8GAO - chains B and G of the 10 polymer chains in the assembly; structure by electron microscopy, 4.10 A resolution (low resolution: residue-level contacts below are approximate; hydrogen-bond / salt-bridge calls are withheld).

Chain B:
Name: DnaB-like replicative helicase
Source organism: Escherichia phage T4
Notes: EC 3.6.4.-
UniProt: P04530 (HELIC_BPT4); residue numbers follow UniProt; this construct covers 1-432
Sequence (432 residues; row label = number of the first residue in the row):
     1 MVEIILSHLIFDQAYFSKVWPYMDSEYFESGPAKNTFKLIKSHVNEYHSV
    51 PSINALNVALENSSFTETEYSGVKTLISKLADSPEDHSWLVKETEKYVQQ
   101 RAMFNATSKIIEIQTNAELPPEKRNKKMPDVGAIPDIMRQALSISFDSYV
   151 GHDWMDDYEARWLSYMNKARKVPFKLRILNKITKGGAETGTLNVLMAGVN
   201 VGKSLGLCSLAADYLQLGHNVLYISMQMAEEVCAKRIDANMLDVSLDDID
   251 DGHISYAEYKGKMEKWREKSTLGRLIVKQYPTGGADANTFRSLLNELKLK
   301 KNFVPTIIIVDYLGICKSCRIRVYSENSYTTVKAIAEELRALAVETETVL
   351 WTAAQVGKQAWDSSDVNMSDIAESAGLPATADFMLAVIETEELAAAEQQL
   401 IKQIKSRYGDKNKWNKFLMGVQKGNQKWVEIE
Construct notes: engineered mutation Gln227 (Glu in P04530)
Ion coordination: Mg2+: Gln227 (together with ATP-gamma-S)
Residues lining bound ligands:
  - ATP-gamma-S (AGS; phosphothiophosphoric acid-adenylate ester), molecule 1: Gly198, Val199, Asn200, Val201, Gly202, Lys203, Ser204, Leu205, Gln227, Arg236, Leu246, Asp247, Asp250, Tyr312, Lys423, Gln426
  - ATP-gamma-S (AGS), molecule 2: Pro378, Ala379, Lys405, Ser406, Arg407, Tyr408, Gly409, Asp410, Lys411
Swiss-Prot annotation at these positions:
  - binding site (ATP): Ala197 to Ser204
  - mutagenesis: Leu192 (L192Q: Partially suppresses phage growth inhibition by extra copies of bacterial AbpA-AbpB), Asp213 (D213Y: Partially suppresses phage growth inhibition by extra copies of bacterial AbpA-AbpB)

Chain G:
Name: DNA primase
Source organism: Escherichia phage T4
Notes: EC 2.7.7.-
UniProt: P04520 (PRIM_BPT4); numbering as in UniProt (aligned over 3-341)
Sequence (339 residues; row label = number of the first residue in the row):
     3 SIPWIDNEFAYRALAHLPKFTQVNNSSTFKLRFRCPVCGDSKTDQNKARG
    53 WYYGDNNEGNIHCYNCNYHAPIGIYLKEFEPDLYREYIFEIRKEKGKSRP
   103 IEKPKELPKQPEKKIIKSLPSCVRLDKLAEDHPIIKYVKARCIPKDKWKY
   153 LWFTTEWPKLVNSIAPGTYKKEISEPRLVIPIYNANGKAESFQGRALKKD
   203 APQKYITIEAYPEATKIYGVERVKDGDVYVLEGPIDSLFIENGIAITGGQ
   253 LDLEVVPFKDRRVWVLDNEPRHPDTIKRMTKLVDAGERVMFWDKSPWKSK
   303 DVNDMIRKEGATPEQIMEYMKNNIAQGLMAKMRLSKYAK
Ion coordination: Zn2+: Cys37, Cys40, Cys65, Cys68
Swiss-Prot annotation at these positions:
  - binding site (Zn(2+)): Cys37, Cys40, Cys65, Cys68
What the authors report for this chain:
  - catalytic residues: Glu234 (proposed by the authors, not directly observed)

Interface between chain B and chain G:
Pairs across the interface (18; chain B residue first):
  Ser30(B) with Lys79(G); Glu80(G); Pro83(G)
  Thr66(B) with Val39(G)
  Thr68(B) with Pro38(G)
  Phe104(B) with Arg87(G)
  Thr107(B) with Arg87(G)
  Ser108(B) with Arg87(G)
  Ile111(B) with Ile90(G); Arg94(G)
  Glu112(B) with Tyr86(G); Ile90(G)
  Gln114(B) with Arg94(G)
  Thr115(B) with Arg94(G); Lys97(G)
  Glu118(B) with Arg94(G); Lys97(G)
  Leu119(B) with Lys97(G)
Other interface residues (no listed pair), chain B (13 interface residues in all): Glu67
Other interface residues (no listed pair), chain G (15 interface residues in all): Cys40, Lys44, Phe81, Phe91, Gly98

In short:
13 residues of chain B face 15 of chain G across their interface. Chain B binds ATP-gamma-S. Cys37(G),
Cys40(G), Cys65(G) and Cys68(G) coordinate Zn2+. Curated annotation (UniProt) lists 8 ATP-binding residues and
2 mutagenesis sites on chain B; 4 Zn2+-binding residues on chain G. From the paper: the catalytic residue
Glu234(G).
Chain B is DnaB-like replicative helicase and chain G is DNA primase, both from Escherichia phage T4; the
structure, bacteriophage T4 stalled primosome with mutant gp41-E227Q, was determined by electron microscopy,
deposited together with 8DTP, 8DUE, 8DVF, 8DVI, 8DW6, 8DWJ and 8G0Z.
